PDB entry 7OJM | X-ray diffraction, 2.00 A resolution | chain AAA

[Chain AAA]
Name: 1H-3-hydroxy-4-oxoquinaldine 2,4-dioxygenase
Source organism: Paenarthrobacter nitroguajacolicus
Notes: EC 1.13.11.48
Reference sequence: O31266 (HOD_PAENT); numbering as in UniProt (aligned over 1-276)
Sequence (288 residues; each row starts with the number of its first residue; numbers below 1 keep their minus sign (Met-11 is residue -11)):
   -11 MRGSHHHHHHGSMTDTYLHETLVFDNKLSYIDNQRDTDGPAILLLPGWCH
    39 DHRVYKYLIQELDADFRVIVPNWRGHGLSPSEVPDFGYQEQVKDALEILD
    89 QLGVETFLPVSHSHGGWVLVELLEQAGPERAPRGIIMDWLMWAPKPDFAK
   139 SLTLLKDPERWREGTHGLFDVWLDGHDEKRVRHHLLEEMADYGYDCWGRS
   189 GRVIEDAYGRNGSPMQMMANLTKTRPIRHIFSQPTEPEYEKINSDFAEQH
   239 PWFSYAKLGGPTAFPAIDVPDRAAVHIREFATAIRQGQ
Disordered / not traced: -11 to 2, 276
Differences from the reference sequence: initiating methionine (-11); expression tag (-10 to 0); engineered mutation Ser69 (Cys in O31266), Ala251 (His in O31266)
Disulfides: Cys37-Cys184
Ion coordination: K+ site 1: Asp165 (together with s,r meso-tartaric acid); K+ site 2: Ala235, His238, Pro239, Phe241 (together with glycerol)
Residues lining bound ligands:
  - s,r meso-tartaric acid (SRT), molecule 1: His164, Asp165, Glu166
  - s,r meso-tartaric acid (SRT), molecule 2: Lys167, Arg170, His171, Leu174
  - 2-methyl-quinolin-4(1H)-one (VFH): Trp36, His38, His100, Ser101, His102, Phe136, Leu140, Leu143, Leu156, Trp160, Met177, Trp185, Ser188, Ile192, Phe252
UniProt features mapped onto this chain:
  - binding site (substrate): Trp36 to His38, His100, Ser101, Trp160
  - site: Asp126 (Increases basicity of active site His)
Reported in the primary citation:
  - binding site for 2-methyl-quinolin-4(1H)-one: Gly35, Trp36, His38, His100, Ser101, His102, Phe136, Leu140, Leu143, Leu156, Trp160, Met177, Trp185, Ser188, Ile192, Phe252
  - catalytic residues: Ser101, Asp126 (citing earlier work)
  - mutagenesis - S101A: unchanged catalytic activity

[Summary]
Chain AAA binds 2-methyl-quinolin-4(1H)-one and s,r meso-tartaric acid. The K+ site 2 is built by Ala235,
His238, Pro239 and Phe241. Curated annotation (UniProt) lists 6 substrate-binding residues. From the paper:
catalytic residues Ser101 and Asp126; S101A leaves catalytic activity unchanged.
Chain AAA is 1H-3-hydroxy-4-oxoquinaldine 2,4-dioxygenase (Paenarthrobacter nitroguajacolicus); the structure,
Crystal structure of the cofactor-devoid 1-H-3-hydroxy-4- oxoquinaldine 2,4-dioxygenase (hod) catalytically
inactive H251A variant complexed with 2-methyl-quinolin-4(1H)-one ..., was determined by X-ray diffraction,
deposited together with 8ORO, 8OXN, 8OXT, 8A97 and 7OKZ.
